Entry 5KHO (X-ray diffraction, 2.78 A resolution); this record covers chains A and B of the 4 polymer chains in the assembly.

# Chain A (and B)
Protein: Ras-interacting protein 1
From: Homo sapiens
Notes: chain B of this document is another copy of the same molecule, construct and numbering; everything in this record applies to it too
UniProt: Q5U651 (RAIN_HUMAN); residues 134-285 here = UniProt positions 134-285
Amino-acid sequence (156 residues; each row starts with the number of its first residue):
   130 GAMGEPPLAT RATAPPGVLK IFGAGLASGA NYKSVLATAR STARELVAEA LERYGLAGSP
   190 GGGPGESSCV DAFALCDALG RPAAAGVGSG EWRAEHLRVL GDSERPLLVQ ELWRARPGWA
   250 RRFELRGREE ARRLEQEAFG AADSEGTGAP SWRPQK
Not modelled in the structure: 130-142, 186-196, 212-220, 266-285 (chain B: 130-142, 186-195, 212-220, 268-285)
Sequence notes: expression tag (130-133)
UniProt features mapped onto this chain:
  - modified residue (Phosphoserine): Ser188, Ser280
What the authors report for this chain:
  - conformationally variable residues (order/disorder transition): Gly154 to Gly158

# Chain A / chain B interface
Residue-residue contacts - 35 pairs, chain A then chain B:
  Asp206(A) with Trp242(B), hydrogen bond
  Leu208(A) with Leu241(B), hydrophobic; Trp242(B), hydrophobic
  His225(A) with Leu241(B); Trp242(B)
  Arg227(A) with Arg227(B); Glu233(B); Trp242(B)
  Ser232(A) with Gln265(B)
  Glu233(A) with Arg227(B), salt bridge
  Arg234(A) with His225(B); Glu264(B), hydrogen bond (side chain-backbone); Gln265(B), hydrogen bond (side chain-backbone)
  Leu237(A) with His225(B)
  Glu240(A) with Arg245(B), hydrogen bond (backbone-side chain)
  Leu241(A) with Leu208(B); His225(B); Ala244(B); Arg245(B), hydrogen bond (backbone-backbone); Trp248(B), hydrophobic
  Trp242(A) with Asp206(B); Leu208(B); His225(B); Arg227(B); Arg243(B); Arg250(B)
  Arg243(A) with Trp242(B); Arg243(B), hydrogen bond (backbone-backbone); Ala244(B), hydrogen bond (side chain-backbone)
  Ala244(A) with Leu241(B)
  Arg245(A) with Glu240(B), hydrogen bond (side chain-backbone); Leu241(B), hydrogen bond (backbone-backbone)
  Pro246(A) with Arg243(B)
  Trp248(A) with Leu241(B), hydrophobic
  Arg250(A) with Trp242(B)
Other interface residues (no listed pair), chain B (18 interface residues in all): Pro246, Glu266, Ala267

# Summary
17 residues of chain A face 18 of chain B across their interface, with 9 hydrogen bonds and 1 salt bridge.
Among the polar pairs are Glu233(A)-Arg227(B), Asp206(A)-Trp242(B) and Arg234(A)-Glu264(B). From the paper:
conformational variability at Gly154(A).
Both chains are Ras-interacting protein 1 (Homo sapiens). Entry 5KHO (Rasip1 RA domain in complex with Rap1B)
was determined by X-ray diffraction together with 5KHQ from the same study.
